PDB entry 7CUJ | X-ray diffraction, 2.40 A resolution | chains A and C of the 4 polymer chains in the assembly

# Chain A
Protein: Coiled-coil quantitatively-enriched protein 1
Source organism: Schizosaccharomyces pombe (strain 972 / ATCC 24843)
UniProtKB: Q10432 (CCQ1_SCHPO); residue numbers follow UniProt; this construct covers 123-439
Amino-acid sequence (317 residues; row label = number of the first residue in the row):
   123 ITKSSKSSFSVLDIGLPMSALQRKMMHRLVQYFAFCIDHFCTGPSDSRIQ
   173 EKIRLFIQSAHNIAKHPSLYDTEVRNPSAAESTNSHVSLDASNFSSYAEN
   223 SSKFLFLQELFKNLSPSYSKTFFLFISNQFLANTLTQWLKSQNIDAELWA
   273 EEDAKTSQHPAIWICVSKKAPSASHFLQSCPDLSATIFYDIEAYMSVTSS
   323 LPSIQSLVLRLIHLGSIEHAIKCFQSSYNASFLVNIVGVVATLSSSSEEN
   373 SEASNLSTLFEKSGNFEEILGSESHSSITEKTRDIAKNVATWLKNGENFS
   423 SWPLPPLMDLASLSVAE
Not modelled in the structure: 123-131, 199-215, 274-280, 368-393
Reported in the primary citation:
  - self-association interface (contacts with another copy of this molecule): Phe157, His161, Arg170, Ile171
  - mutagenesis - L151R: decreased expression
  - mutagenesis - F155R: unchanged expression
  - mutagenesis - L177R: unchanged binding to Protection of telomeres protein tpz1 (chain C)
  - mutagenesis - F155R: decreased localization
  - mutagenesis - F155R: abolished binding to telomerase RNA TER1

# Chain C
Protein: Protection of telomeres protein tpz1
Source organism: Schizosaccharomyces pombe (strain 972 / ATCC 24843)
UniProtKB: O14246 (TPZ1_SCHPO); numbering as in UniProt (aligned over 426-470)
Amino-acid sequence (45 residues; numbered 426 to 470; the number before each row is that of its first residue):
   426 QIELEYKRKPIPDYDFMKGLETTLQELYVEHQSKKRRLELFQLTN
Not modelled in the structure: 426-428, 467-470

# Chain A / chain C interface
Contacting residue pairs (32; chain A residue first):
  Leu143(A) with Tyr453(C), hydrophobic; His456(C)
  Lys146(A) with Leu452(C); His456(C), hydrogen bond
  Met147(A) with Leu449(C); Tyr453(C), hydrophobic
  Arg150(A) with Thr448(C), hydrogen bond; Leu452(C); Glu455(C), salt bridge
  Leu151(A) with Leu445(C), hydrophobic
  Tyr154(A) with Asp440(C); Phe441(C), hydrogen bond (side chain-backbone); Gly444(C); Leu445(C), hydrogen bond (side chain-backbone); Thr448(C)
  Phe155(A) with Phe441(C), hydrophobic; Leu445(C), hydrophobic
  Leu177(A) with Met442(C), hydrophobic; Leu445(C), hydrophobic
  Ser181(A) with Leu445(C)
  Pro189(A) with Tyr453(C)
  Ser190(A) with Tyr453(C)
  Tyr192(A) with Glu446(C); Leu449(C); Gln450(C); Tyr453(C)
  Asp193(A) with Tyr453(C)
  Thr194(A) with Gln450(C)
  Arg197(A) with Tyr453(C), hydrogen bond; Gln457(C)
  Glu221(A) with Lys460(C), salt bridge
  Asn222(A) with His456(C)
Interface residues without a listed pair, chain A (18 interface residues in all): Lys174
Interface residues without a listed pair, chain C (16 interface residues in all): Lys459
From the paper, about this interface:
  - residue pairs: Met147(A)-Leu449(C) (hydrophobic contact), Arg150(A)-Leu449(C) (hydrophobic contact), Leu151(A)-Leu449(C) (hydrophobic contact), Tyr192(A)-Leu449(C) (hydrophobic contact)
  - hot spots on chain A (mutagenesis) - L143R, M147R, L151R, P189R: abolished binding to Protection of telomeres protein tpz1 (chain C)
  - hot spots on chain C (mutagenesis) - Y439R, F441R, Y453R: abolished binding to Coiled-coil quantitatively-enriched protein 1 (chain A)

# Summary
Chain A and chain C form an interface of 18 and 16 residues respectively, with 5 hydrogen bonds and 2 salt
bridges. Polar pairs include Arg150(A)-Glu455(C), Glu221(A)-Lys460(C) and Lys146(A)-His456(C). The paper
describes hydrophobic contacts between Met147(A) and Leu449(C), Arg150(A) and Leu449(C) and Leu151(A) and
Leu449(C) among others. From the paper: L143R, M147R and L151R of chain A, among others, abolish binding to
Protection of telomeres protein tpz1 (chain C); a self-association interface involving Phe157(A), His161(A)
and Arg170(A) among others; 9 substitutions were tested in all.
Chain A is Coiled-coil quantitatively-enriched protein 1 and chain C is Protection of telomeres protein tpz1,
both from Schizosaccharomyces pombe (strain 972 / ATCC 24843); the structure, Crystal structure of fission
yeast Ccq1 and Tpz1, was determined by X-ray diffraction, deposited together with 7CUH and 7CUI.
